PDB entry 7BB7 | electron microscopy, 4.40 A resolution (low resolution: residue-level contacts below are approximate; hydrogen-bond / salt-bridge calls are withheld) | chains A and C of the 6 polymer chains in the assembly

[Chain A]
Name: Vasopressin V2 receptor
Source organism: Homo sapiens
UniProt: P30518 (V2R_HUMAN); the construct has insertions or renumbered stretches relative to UniProt, so the offset changes along the chain: -5 to 22 = UniProt 3-30; 31-371 = UniProt 31-371
Sequence (440 residues; row label = number of the first residue in the row; numbers below 1 keep their minus sign (Met-38 is residue -38)):
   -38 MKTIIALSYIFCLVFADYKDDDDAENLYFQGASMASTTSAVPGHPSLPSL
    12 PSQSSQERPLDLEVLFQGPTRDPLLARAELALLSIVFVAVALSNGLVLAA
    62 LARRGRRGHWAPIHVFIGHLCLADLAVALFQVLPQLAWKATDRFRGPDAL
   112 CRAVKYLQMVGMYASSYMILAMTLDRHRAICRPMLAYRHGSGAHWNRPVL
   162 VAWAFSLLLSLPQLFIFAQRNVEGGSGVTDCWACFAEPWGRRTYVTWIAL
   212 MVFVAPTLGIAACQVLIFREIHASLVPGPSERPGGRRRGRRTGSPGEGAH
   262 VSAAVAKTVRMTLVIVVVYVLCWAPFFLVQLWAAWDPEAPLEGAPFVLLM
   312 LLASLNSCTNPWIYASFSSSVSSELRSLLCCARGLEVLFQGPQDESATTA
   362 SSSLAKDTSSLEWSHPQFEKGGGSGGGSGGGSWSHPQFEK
Disordered / not traced: -38 to 30, 143-157, 236-262, 341-401
Sequence notes: initiating methionine (-38); expression tag (-37 to -6, 372-401); conflict Gln14 (Asn22 in P30518), Leu346 (Arg in P30518), Glu347 (Thr in P30518), Val348 (Pro in P30518), Leu349 (Pro in P30518), Phe350 (Ser in P30518), Gln351 (Leu in P30518), Ala358 (Cys in P30518); insertion (23-30)
Cystine bridges: Cys112-Cys192
From the paper describing this entry:
  - conformationally variable residues (side-chain flip): Arg137, Phe328
  - binding site for Vasopressin: Met123
  - contacts within the chain: Ile78-Phe328
  - disease-associated variants - V88M, R137H: decreased expression (citing earlier work)
  - disease-associated variants - M272R: decreased localization (citing earlier work)
  - disease-associated variants - R137C, R137L: increased signaling (citing earlier work)

[Chain C]
Name: Guanine nucleotide-binding protein G(I)/G(S)/G(T) subunit beta-1
Source organism: Homo sapiens
UniProt: P62873 (GBB1_HUMAN); residue numbers follow UniProt; this construct covers 2-340
Sequence (371 residues; each row starts with the number of its first residue; numbers below 1 keep their minus sign (Met-30 is residue -30)):
   -30 MWSHPQFEKGGGSGGSGGGSWSHPQFEKGSSGSELDQLRQEAEQLKNQIR
    20 DARKACADATLSQITNNIDPVGRIQMRTRRTLRGHLAKIYAMHWGTDSRL
    70 LVSASQDGKLIIWDSYTTNKVHAIPLRSSWVMTCAYAPSGNYVACGGLDN
   120 ICSIYNLKTREGNVRVSRELAGHTGYLSCCRFLDDNQIVTSSGDTTCALW
   170 DIETGQQTTTFTGHTGDVMSLSLAPDTRLFVSGACDASAKLWDVREGMCR
   220 QTFTGHESDINAICFFPNGNAFATGSDDATCRLFDLRADQELMTYSHDNI
   270 ICGITSVSFSKSGRLLLAGYDDFNCNVWDALKADRAGVLAGHDNRVSCLG
   320 VTDDGMAVATGSWDSFLKIWN
Disordered / not traced: -30 to 1
Sequence notes: initiating methionine (-30); expression tag (-29 to 1)

[How chain A and chain C interact]
Residue-residue contacts - 11 pairs, chain A then chain C:
  Leu62(A) with Arg52(C); Phe335(C)
  Ala63(A) with Asp312(C)
  Arg64(A) with Asp312(C); Asp333(C)
  Arg65(A) with Asp312(C); Asn313(C); Asp333(C)
  Gly66(A) with Asp333(C); Ser334(C); Phe335(C)
Other interface residues (no listed pair), chain A (7 interface residues in all): Arg67, Gly69
Other interface residues (no listed pair), chain C (7 interface residues in all): Leu55
The authors on this interface:
  - interface residues, chain A: Leu62(A), Ala63(A), Arg64(A), Arg65(A), Gly66(A)
  - interface residues, chain C: Arg52(C), Asp312(C), Asn313(C), Asp333(C), Phe335(C)

[Overview]
Chain A and chain C each contribute 7 residues to their interface. The paper reports a binding site for
Vasopressin at Met123(A); V88M and R137H of chain A reduce expression; 5 substitutions were tested in all.
Chain A is Vasopressin V2 receptor and chain C is Guanine nucleotide-binding protein G(I)/G(S)/G(T) subunit
beta-1, both from Homo sapiens; the structure, AVP-V2R-Galphas-beta1-gamma2-Nb35(T state), was determined by
electron microscopy (same publication as 7BB6).
